Entry 8EI1 (X-ray diffraction, 2.89 A resolution); this record covers chains B and D of the 8 polymer chains in the assembly.

[Chain B (and D)]
Name: Cullin-4B
Source organism: Homo sapiens
Notes: fragment: N-terminal domain; chain D of this document is another copy of the same molecule, construct and numbering; everything in this record applies to it too
UniProtKB: Q13620 (CUL4B_HUMAN); residues 188-539 here correspond to UniProt positions 206-557 (UniProt number = residue number + 18)
Chain sequence (354 residues; each row starts with the number of its first residue):
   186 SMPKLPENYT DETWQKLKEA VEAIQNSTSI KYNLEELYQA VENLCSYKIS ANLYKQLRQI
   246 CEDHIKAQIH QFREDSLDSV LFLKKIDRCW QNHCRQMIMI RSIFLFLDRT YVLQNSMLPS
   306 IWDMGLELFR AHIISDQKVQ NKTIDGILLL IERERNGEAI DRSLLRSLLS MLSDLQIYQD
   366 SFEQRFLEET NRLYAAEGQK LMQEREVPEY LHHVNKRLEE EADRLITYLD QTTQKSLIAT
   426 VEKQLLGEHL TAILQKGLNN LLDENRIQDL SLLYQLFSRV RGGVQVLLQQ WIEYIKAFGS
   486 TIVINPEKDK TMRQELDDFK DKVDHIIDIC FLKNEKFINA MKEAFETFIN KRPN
Unresolved in the structure: 186-195 (chain D: 186-194, 533-539)
Differences from the reference sequence: expression tag (186-187); conflict Arg498 (Val516 in Q13620), Asp502 (Leu520 in Q13620)

[Interface between chain B and chain D]
Residue-residue contacts (33; chain B residue first):
  Ala344(B) - Gln460(D)
  Ala344(B) - Leu517(D)
  Ile345(B) - Gln460(D)  hydrogen bond (backbone-side chain)
  Ile345(B) - Leu517(D)
  Asp346(B) - Leu517(D)
  Lys401(B) - Glu404(D)  salt bridge
  Glu404(B) - Lys401(D)  salt bridge
  Glu404(B) - Glu404(D)
  Glu404(B) - Glu405(D)
  Glu404(B) - Asp408(D)
  Glu405(B) - Glu404(D)
  Ala407(B) - Ala407(D)
  Ala407(B) - Asp408(D)
  Ala407(B) - Ile411(D)  hydrophobic
  Asp408(B) - Leu403(D)
  Asp408(B) - Glu404(D)
  Asp408(B) - Ala407(D)
  Asp408(B) - Arg464(D)  salt bridge
  Ile411(B) - Ala407(D)  hydrophobic
  Ile411(B) - Leu410(D)  hydrophobic
  Ile411(B) - Ile411(D)  hydrophobic
  Ile411(B) - Gln419(D)  hydrogen bond (backbone-side chain)
  Thr412(B) - Arg464(D)  hydrogen bond
  Gln416(B) - Gln416(D)
  Gln419(B) - Ile411(D)
  Ile423(B) - Ile411(D)  hydrophobic
  Gln460(B) - Ala344(D)
  Gln460(B) - Ile345(D)  hydrogen bond (side chain-backbone)
  Arg464(B) - Asp408(D)  salt bridge
  Arg464(B) - Thr412(D)  hydrogen bond
  Leu517(B) - Ala344(D)
  Leu517(B) - Ile345(D)
  Leu517(B) - Asp346(D)
Other interface residues (no listed pair), chain B (20 interface residues in all): Arg347, Leu403, Leu410, Ser456
Other interface residues (no listed pair), chain D (21 interface residues in all): Arg347, Asn400, Ile423, Ser456

[Overview]
20 residues of chain B and 21 residues of chain D are in contact, with 5 hydrogen bonds and 4 salt bridges.
Polar contacts include Lys401(B)-Glu404(D), Asp408(B)-Arg464(D) and Ile345(B)-Gln460(D).
Chain B and chain D are both Cullin-4B (Homo sapiens); the structure, Crystal structure of the N-terminal
domain of CUL4B in complex with H316, a Helicon Polypeptide, was determined by X-ray diffraction, deposited
together with 8EHZ, 8EI0, 8EI2, 8EI3, 8EI5, 8EI6 and 6 further entries.
